PDB entry 9GEQ | electron microscopy, 3.12 A resolution | chains G and J of the 14 polymer chains in the assembly

[Chain G]
Molecule: Histone H2A type 1
Organism: Xenopus laevis
Reference sequence: P06897 (H2A1_XENLA); residues 10-120 here correspond to UniProt positions 11-121 (UniProt number = residue number + 1)
Amino-acid sequence (111 residues; numbered 10 to 120; the number before each row is that of its first residue):
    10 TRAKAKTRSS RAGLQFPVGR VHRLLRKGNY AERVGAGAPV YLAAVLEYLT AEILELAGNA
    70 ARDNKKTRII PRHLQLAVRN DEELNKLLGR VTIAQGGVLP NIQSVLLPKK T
Disordered / not traced: 10, 118-120
Sequence notes: conflict Arg99 (Gly100 in P06897)
UniProt features mapped onto this chain:
  - modified residue: Lys36 (N6-(2-hydroxyisobutyryl)lysine), Lys74 (N6-(2-hydroxyisobutyryl)lysine), Lys75 (N6-(2-hydroxyisobutyryl)lysine), Lys95 (N6-(2-hydroxyisobutyryl)lysine), Gln104 (N5-methylglutamine), Lys118 (N6-(2-hydroxyisobutyryl)lysine)
  - cross-link (Glycyl lysine isopeptide (Lys-Gly)): Lys13 (interchain with G-Cter in ubiquitin), Lys15 (interchain with G-Cter in ubiquitin), Lys119 (interchain with G-Cter in ubiquitin)

[Chain J]
Molecule: Widom-601 DNA
Sequence (147 nucleotides; numbered -73 to 73; the number before each row is that of its first residue; numbers below 1 keep their minus sign (DA-73 is residue -73)):
   -73 ATCGAGAATC CCGGTGCCGA GGCCGCTCAA TTGGTCGTAG ACAGCTCTAG CACCGCTTAA
   -13 ACGCACGTAC GCGCTGTCCC CCGCGTTTTA ACCGCCAAGG GGATTACTCC CTAGTCTCCA
    47 GGCACGTGTC AGATATATAC ATCCGAT
Disordered / not traced: -73 to -61, 73

[Chain G / chain J interface]
Residue-residue contacts - 15 pairs, chain G then chain J:
  Arg11(G) with DT-43(J), base contact; DT-42(J), sugar contact
  Lys13(G) with DT-42(J), phosphate contact
  Ala14(G) with DT-43(J), phosphate contact; DT-42(J), phosphate contact
  Lys15(G) with DT-43(J), phosphate contact; DT-42(J), hydrogen bond to the phosphate
  Thr16(G) with DT-43(J), phosphate contact
  Arg17(G) with DT-43(J), salt bridge to the phosphate
  Arg20(G) with DT-42(J), salt bridge to the phosphate
  Gly28(G) with DT-43(J), phosphate contact
  Arg29(G) with DA-44(J), phosphate contact
  Arg32(G) with DA-44(J), salt bridge to the phosphate
  Arg42(G) with DA-35(J), sugar contact
  Arg77(G) with DA-54(J), sugar contact
Other interface residues (no listed pair), chain G (13 interface residues in all): Ala12
Other interface residues (no listed pair), chain J (7 interface residues in all): DA-45, DG-41

[Summary]
13 residues of chain G and 7 residues of chain J are in contact; the contacts include 1 hydrogen bond and 3
salt bridges. Polar pairs include Lys15(G)-DT-42(J), Arg17(G)-DT-43(J) and Arg20(G)-DT-42(J).
Chain G is Histone H2A type 1 (Xenopus laevis) and chain J is Widom-601 DNA; the structure, Native dimeric
Myeloperoxidase bound to nucleosome core particle; composite map, was determined by electron microscopy
together with 9GEN, 9GEO, 9GEP, 9GER, 9IHD, 9IHE and 9IHF from the same study.
